7JPX - chains A and E of the 3 polymer chains in the assembly; structure by electron microscopy, 2.90 A resolution.

[Chain A]
Molecule: Voltage-dependent L-type calcium channel subunit alpha-1S
Source organism: Oryctolagus cuniculus
UniProtKB: P07293 (CAC1S_RABIT); residues 1-1873 here = UniProt positions 1-1873
Amino-acid sequence (1873 residues; each row starts with the number of its first residue):
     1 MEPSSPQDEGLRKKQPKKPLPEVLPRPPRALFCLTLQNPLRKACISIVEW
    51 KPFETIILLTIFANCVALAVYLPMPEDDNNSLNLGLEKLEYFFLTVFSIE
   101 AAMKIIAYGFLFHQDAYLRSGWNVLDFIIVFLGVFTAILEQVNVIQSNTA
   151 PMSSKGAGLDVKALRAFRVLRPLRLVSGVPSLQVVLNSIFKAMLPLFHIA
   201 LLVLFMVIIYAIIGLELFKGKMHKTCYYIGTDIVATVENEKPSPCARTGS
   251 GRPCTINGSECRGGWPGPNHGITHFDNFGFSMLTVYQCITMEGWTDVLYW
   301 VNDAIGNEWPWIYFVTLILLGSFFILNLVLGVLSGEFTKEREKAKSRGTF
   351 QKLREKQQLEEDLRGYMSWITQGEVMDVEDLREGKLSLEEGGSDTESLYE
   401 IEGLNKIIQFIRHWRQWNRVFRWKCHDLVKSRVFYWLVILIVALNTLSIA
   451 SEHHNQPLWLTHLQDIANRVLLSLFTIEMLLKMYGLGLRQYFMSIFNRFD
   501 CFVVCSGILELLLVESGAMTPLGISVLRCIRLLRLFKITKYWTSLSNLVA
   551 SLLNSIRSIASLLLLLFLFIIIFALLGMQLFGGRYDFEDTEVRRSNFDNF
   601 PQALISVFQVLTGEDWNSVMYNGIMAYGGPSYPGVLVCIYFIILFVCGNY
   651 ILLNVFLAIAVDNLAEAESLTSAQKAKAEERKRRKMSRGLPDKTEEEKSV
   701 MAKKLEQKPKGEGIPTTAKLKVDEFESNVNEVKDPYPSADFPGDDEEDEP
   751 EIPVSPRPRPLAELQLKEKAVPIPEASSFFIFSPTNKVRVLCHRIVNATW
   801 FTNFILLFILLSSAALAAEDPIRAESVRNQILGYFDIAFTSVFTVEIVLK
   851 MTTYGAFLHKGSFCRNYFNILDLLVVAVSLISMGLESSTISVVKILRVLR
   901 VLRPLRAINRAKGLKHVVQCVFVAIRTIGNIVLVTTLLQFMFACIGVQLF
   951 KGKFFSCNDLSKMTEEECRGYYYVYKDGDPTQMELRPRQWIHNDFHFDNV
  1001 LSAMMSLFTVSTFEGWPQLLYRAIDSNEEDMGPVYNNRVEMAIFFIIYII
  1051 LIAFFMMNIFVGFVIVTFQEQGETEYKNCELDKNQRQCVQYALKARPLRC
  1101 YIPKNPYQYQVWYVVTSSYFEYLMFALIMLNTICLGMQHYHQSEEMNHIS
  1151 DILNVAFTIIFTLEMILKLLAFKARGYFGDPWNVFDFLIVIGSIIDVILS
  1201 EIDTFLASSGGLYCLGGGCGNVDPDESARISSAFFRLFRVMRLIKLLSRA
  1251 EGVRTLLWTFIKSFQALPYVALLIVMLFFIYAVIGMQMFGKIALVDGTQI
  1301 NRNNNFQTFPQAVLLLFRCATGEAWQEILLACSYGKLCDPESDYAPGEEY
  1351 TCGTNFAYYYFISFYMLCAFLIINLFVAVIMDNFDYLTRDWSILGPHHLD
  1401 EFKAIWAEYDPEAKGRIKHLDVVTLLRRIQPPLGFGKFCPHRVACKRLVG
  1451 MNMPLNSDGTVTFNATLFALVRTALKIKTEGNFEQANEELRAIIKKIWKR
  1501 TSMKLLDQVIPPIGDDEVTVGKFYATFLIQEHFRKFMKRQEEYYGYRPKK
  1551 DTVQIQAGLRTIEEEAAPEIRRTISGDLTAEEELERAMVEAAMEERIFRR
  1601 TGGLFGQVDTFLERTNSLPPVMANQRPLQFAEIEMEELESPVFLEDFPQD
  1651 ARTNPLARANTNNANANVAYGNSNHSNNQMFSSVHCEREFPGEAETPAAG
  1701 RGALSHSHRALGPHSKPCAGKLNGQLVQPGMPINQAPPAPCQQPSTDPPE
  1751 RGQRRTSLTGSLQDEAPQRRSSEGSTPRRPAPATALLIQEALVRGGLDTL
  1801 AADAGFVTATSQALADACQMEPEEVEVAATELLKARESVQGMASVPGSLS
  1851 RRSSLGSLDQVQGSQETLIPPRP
Unresolved in the structure: 1-42, 145-160, 348-432, 674-795, 856-866, 884-891, 1073-1081, 1207-1231, 1435-1873
Disulfide bonds: C226-C254, C245-C261, C957-C968, C1338-C1352
Bound ions: Ca2+: E292, E614, E1014
Ligand contacts:
  - 1,2-Distearoyl-sn-glycerophosphoethanolamine (3PE), molecule 1: F62, C65, V66, A69, V70, L175, F567, L568, I571, N599, F600, P601, L604, I1043, I1046, I1047
  - 1,2-Distearoyl-sn-glycerophosphoethanolamine (3PE), molecule 2: A163, A166, L170, F573, L576, L580, R584, Y627, G628, P633, G634, L636, V637, I639, Y640, I643
  - 1,2-Distearoyl-sn-glycerophosphoethanolamine (3PE), molecule 3: A200, L201, L204, F205, I208, N277, F278, G279, M282, M1129, T1132, I1133, G1136, M1137, H1139
  - 1,2-Distearoyl-sn-glycerophosphoethanolamine (3PE), molecule 4: N277, G279, F280, M282, L283, Y286, P630, S631, Y632, V635, L636, C638, I642, I643, V646, C647
  - 1,2-Distearoyl-sn-glycerophosphoethanolamine (3PE), molecule 5: N307, E308, W311, V315, L319, F323, I1274, V1275, F1278, T1308, P1310, Q1311, V1313, L1314, F1317, L1375
  - 1,2-Distearoyl-sn-glycerophosphoethanolamine (3PE), molecule 6: L522, S525, C529, I530, L533, F942, I945, L949, E1040, M1041, I1043, F1044, I1047, L1051
  - 1,2-Distearoyl-sn-glycerophosphoethanolamine (3PE), molecule 7: F567, I570, P601, L604, I605, F608, V1039, E1040, A1042, I1043, I1046
  - 1,2-Distearoyl-sn-glycerophosphoethanolamine (3PE), molecule 8: I928, V932, L933, T936, L937, D994, N999, L1001, S1002, M1004, M1005, F1008, F1060, Y1358, Y1359, I1362, S1363, M1366, L1367, F1370
  - 1,2-Distearoyl-sn-glycerophosphoethanolamine (3PE), molecule 9: P1181, W1182, F1185, I1244, L1247, R1254, L1257, W1258, I1261
  - amlodipine (6UB): V932, T935, T936, Q939, F1008, S1011, T1012, F1013, Y1048, I1052, A1053, M1056, M1057, F1060, Y1365, M1366, A1369, F1370, I1373
  - 1,2-diacyl-sn-glycero-3-phosphocholine (PC1): I209, Y210, I213, L217, F218, I305, W309, P310, I312, Y313, T316, L320, A1233, F1234, L1237, M1241, I1244
UniProt features mapped onto this chain:
  - region: Q357 to E374 (Binding to the beta subunit), E747 to P760 (Interaction with STAC, STAC2 and STAC3 (via SH3 domains)), K1522 to E1542 (Interaction with calmodulin)
  - motif: T290 to G293 (Selectivity filter of repeat I), T612 to D615 (Selectivity filter of repeat II), T1012 to G1015 (Selectivity filter of repeat III), T1321 to A1324 (Selectivity filter of repeat IV)
  - binding site (Ca(2+)): E292, E614, E1014
  - site: F1690, P1691 (Cleavage)
  - modified residue: S393 (Phosphoserine), S397 (Phosphoserine), S687 (Phosphoserine), S1575 (Phosphoserine), T1579 (Phosphothreonine), S1617 (Phosphoserine)
  - glycosylation (N-linked (GlcNAc...) asparagine): N79, N257
  - mutagenesis: I752 to P753 (Loss of interaction with STAC2 and STAC3 and strongly decreased channel activity; when associated with A-757), P756 to P758 (Loss of interaction with STAC3), R757 (R757A: Loss of interaction with STAC2 and STAC3 and strongly decreased channel activity; when associated with 752-AA-753), R1086 (R1086H: Shifts the threshold potential to more negative values and lowers the concentration threshold for channel activation by caffeine)
Reported in the primary citation:
  - binding site for amlodipine: T935, Q939, S1011, Y1048
  - mutagenesis - Y1048A (1,000-fold), Y1048F: decreased binding to DHP (citing earlier work)

[Chain E]
Molecule: Voltage-dependent calcium channel gamma-1 subunit
Source organism: Oryctolagus cuniculus
UniProtKB: P19518 (CCG1_RABIT); numbering as in UniProt (aligned over 1-222)
Amino-acid sequence (222 residues; row label = number of the first residue in the row):
     1 MSPTEAPKVRVTLFCILVGIVLAMTAVVSDHWAVLSPHMENHNTTCEAAH
    51 FGLWRICTKRIALGEDRSCGPITLPGEKNCSYFRHFNPGESSEIFEFTTQ
   101 KEYSISAAAISVFSLGFLIMGTICALMAFRKKRDYLLRPASMFYVFAGLC
   151 LFVSLEVMRQSVKRMIDSEDTVWIEYYYSWSFACACAAFVLLFLGGISLL
   201 LFSLPRMPQNPWESCMDAEPEH
Unresolved in the structure: 39-45, 61-75, 84-103, 166-173, 220-222
Disulfide bonds: C57-C80
Ligand contacts: 1,2-Distearoyl-sn-glycerophosphoethanolamine (3PE): L204, M207, P208, N210, P211, E213, S214, C215
UniProt features mapped onto this chain:
  - glycosylation (N-linked (GlcNAc...) asparagine): N43, N79

[Interface between chain A and chain E]
Contacting residue pairs (45):
  W309(A) - F152(E)  hydrophobic
  Q1090(A) - W212(E)
  Y1091(A) - P211(E)
  Y1091(A) - W212(E)
  K1094(A) - W212(E)
  R1096(A) - D217(E)
  R1096(A) - A218(E)
  R1096(A) - E219(E)
  P1097(A) - D217(E)
  P1097(A) - A218(E)  hydrogen bond (backbone-backbone)
  L1098(A) - M216(E)
  Y1101(A) - M216(E)  hydrophobic
  A1174(A) - Y135(E)
  R1175(A) - K132(E)
  R1175(A) - Y135(E)
  F1178(A) - R138(E)  hydrogen bond (backbone-side chain)
  F1178(A) - P139(E)
  G1179(A) - R138(E)
  G1179(A) - M216(E)
  D1180(A) - M216(E)
  V1184(A) - M142(E)
  F1187(A) - M142(E)  hydrophobic
  L1188(A) - M142(E)  hydrophobic
  L1188(A) - F146(E)
  I1191(A) - F146(E)  hydrophobic
  G1192(A) - F146(E)
  I1195(A) - F117(E)  hydrophobic
  I1198(A) - F113(E)  hydrophobic
  L1199(A) - I110(E)  hydrophobic
  S1232(A) - V153(E)
  F1234(A) - L149(E)  hydrophobic
  F1235(A) - L149(E)  hydrophobic
  F1235(A) - V153(E)  hydrophobic
  W1258(A) - M207(E)
  W1258(A) - P208(E)
  W1258(A) - Q209(E)
  W1258(A) - N210(E)
  I1261(A) - M207(E)  hydrophobic
  K1262(A) - Q209(E)
  Q1265(A) - M207(E)
  Q1265(A) - Q209(E)
  A1266(A) - Q209(E)
  K1403(A) - W212(E)  hydrogen bond (side chain-backbone)
  K1403(A) - S214(E)  hydrogen bond
  A1413(A) - A218(E)  hydrophobic
Interface residues without a listed pair, chain A (38 interface residues in all): A1095, R1099, P1181, L1206, F1238, P1396, D1400
Interface residues without a listed pair, chain E (29 interface residues in all): I105, R133, F143, L200, L204, C215

[Overview]
The interface between chain A and chain E involves 38 residues on one side and 29 on the other, with 4
hydrogen bonds. Among the polar pairs are F1178(A)-R138(E), K1403(A)-W212(E) and K1403(A)-S214(E). The paper
reports a binding site for amlodipine at T935(A), Q939(A) and S1011(A) among others; Y1048A and Y1048F of
chain A reduce binding to DHP.
Here chain A is Voltage-dependent L-type calcium channel subunit alpha-1S and chain E is Voltage-dependent
calcium channel gamma-1 subunit, both from Oryctolagus cuniculus. Entry 7JPX (Rabbit Cav1.1 in the presence of
100 micromolar amlodipine in nanodiscs at 2.9 Angstrom resolution) was determined by electron microscopy
together with 7JPK, 7JPL, 7JPV and 7JPW from the same study.
